4BXH - chains A and B; structure by X-ray diffraction, 2.24 A resolution.

[Chain A]
Name: C4 phosphoenolpyruvate carboxylase
Organism: Flaveria trinervia
Notes: EC 4.1.1.31
UniProt: P30694 (CAPPA_FLATR); residues 1-966 here = UniProt positions 1-966
Chain sequence (990 residues; row label = number of the first residue in the row; numbers below 1 keep their minus sign (Met-23 is residue -23)):
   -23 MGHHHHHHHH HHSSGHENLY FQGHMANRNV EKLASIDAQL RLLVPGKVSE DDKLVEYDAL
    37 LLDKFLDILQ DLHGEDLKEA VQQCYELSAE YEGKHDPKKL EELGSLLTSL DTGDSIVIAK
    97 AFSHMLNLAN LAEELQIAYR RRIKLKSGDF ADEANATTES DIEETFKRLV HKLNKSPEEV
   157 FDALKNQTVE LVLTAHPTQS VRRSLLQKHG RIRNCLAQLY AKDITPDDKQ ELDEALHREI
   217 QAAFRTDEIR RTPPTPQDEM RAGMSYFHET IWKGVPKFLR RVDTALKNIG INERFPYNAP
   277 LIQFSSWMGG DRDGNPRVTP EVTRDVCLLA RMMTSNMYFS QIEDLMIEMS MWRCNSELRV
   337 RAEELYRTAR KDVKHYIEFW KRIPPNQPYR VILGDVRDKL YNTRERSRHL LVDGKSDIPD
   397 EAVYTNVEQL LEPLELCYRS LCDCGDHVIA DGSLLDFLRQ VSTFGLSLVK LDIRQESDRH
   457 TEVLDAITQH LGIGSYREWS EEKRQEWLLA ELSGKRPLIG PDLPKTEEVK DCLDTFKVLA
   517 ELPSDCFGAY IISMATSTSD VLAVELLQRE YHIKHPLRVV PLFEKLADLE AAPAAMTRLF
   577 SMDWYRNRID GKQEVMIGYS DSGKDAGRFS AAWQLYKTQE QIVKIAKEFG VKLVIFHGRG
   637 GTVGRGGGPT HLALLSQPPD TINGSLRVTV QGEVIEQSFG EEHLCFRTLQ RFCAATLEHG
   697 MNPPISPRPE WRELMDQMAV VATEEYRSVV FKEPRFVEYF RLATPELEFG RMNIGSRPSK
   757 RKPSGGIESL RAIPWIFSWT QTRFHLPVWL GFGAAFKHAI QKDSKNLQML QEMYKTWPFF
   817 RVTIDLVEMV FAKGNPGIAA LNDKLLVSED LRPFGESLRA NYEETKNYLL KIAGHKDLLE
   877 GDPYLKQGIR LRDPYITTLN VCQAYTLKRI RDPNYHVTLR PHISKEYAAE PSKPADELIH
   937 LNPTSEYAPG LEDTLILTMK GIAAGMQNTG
Not modelled in the structure: -23 to 7, 226, 750-752, 757-760, 924-945
Differences from the reference sequence: expression tag (-23 to 0)
Swiss-Prot annotation at these positions:
  - active site: His172, Lys600, Arg641
  - binding site (D-glucose 6-phosphate): Trp283, Arg450, Asp597, Arg635, Thr665, Arg753, Arg767 to Ile769
  - binding site (L-aspartate): Arg641, Gln673, Lys829, Arg888, Asn964
  - modified residue: Ser11 (Phosphoserine)
  - mutagenesis: Arg450 (R450G: Loss of catalytic activity), Lys600 (K600R/T: Decreased bicarbonate-binding and lower catalytic activity), Arg767 (R767G: Loss of catalytic activity), Ser774 (S774A: Alteration of C4-specific kinetics, but no effect on L-malate tolerance), Lys829 (K829G: Decreased substrate binding and lower catalytic activity)

[Chain B]
Name: C4 phosphoenolpyruvate carboxylase
Organism: Flaveria trinervia
Notes: EC 4.1.1.31
UniProt: P30694 (CAPPA_FLATR); residues 1-966 here = UniProt positions 1-966
Chain sequence (990 residues; row label = number of the first residue in the row; numbers below 1 keep their minus sign (Met-23 is residue -23)):
   -23 MGHHHHHHHH HHSSGHENLY FQGHMANRNV EKLASIDAQL RLLVPGKVSE DDKLVEYDAL
    37 LLDKFLDILQ DLHGEDLKEA VQQCYELSAE YEGKHDPKKL EELGSLLTSL DTGDSIVIAK
    97 AFSHMLNLAN LAEELQIAYR RRIKLKSGDF ADEANATTES DIEETFKRLV HKLNKSPEEV
   157 FDALKNQTVE LVLTAHPTQS VRRSLLQKHG RIRNCLAQLY AKDITPDDKQ ELDEALHREI
   217 QAAFRTDEIR RTPPTPQDEM RAGMSYFHET IWKGVPKFLR RVDTALKNIG INERFPYNAP
   277 LIQFSSWMGG DRDGNPRVTP EVTRDVCLLA RMMTSNMYFS QIEDLMIEMS MWRCNSELRV
   337 RAEELYRTAR KDVKHYIEFW KRIPPNQPYR VILGDVRDKL YNTRERSRHL LVDGKSDIPD
   397 EAVYTNVEQL LEPLELCYRS LCDCGDHVIA DGSLLDFLRQ VSTFGLSLVK LDIRQESDRH
   457 TEVLDAITQH LGIGSYREWS EEKRQEWLLA ELSGKRPLIG PDLPKTEEVK DCLDTFKVLA
   517 ELPSDCFGAY IISMATSTSD VLAVELLQRE YHIKHPLRVV PLFEKLADLE AAPAAMTRLF
   577 SMDWYRNRID GKQEVMIGYS DSGKDAGRFS AAWQLYKTQE QIVKIAKEFG VKLVIFHGRG
   637 GTVGRGGGPT HLALLSQPPD TINGSLRVTV QGEVIEQSFG EEHLCFRTLQ RFCAATLEHG
   697 MNPPISPRPE WRELMDQMAV VATEEYRSVV FKEPRFVEYF RLATPELEFG RKNIGSRPSK
   757 RKPSGGIESL RAIPWIFSWT QTRFHLPVWL GFGAAFKHAI QKDSKNLQML QEMYKTWPFF
   817 RVTIDLVEMV FAKGNPGIAA LNDKLLVSED LRPFGESLRA NYEETKNYLL KIAGHKDLLE
   877 GDPYLKQGIR LRDPYITTLN VCQAYTLKRI RDPNYHVTLR PHISKEYAAE PSKPADELIH
   937 LNPTSEYAPG LEDTLILTMK GIAAGMQNTG
Not modelled in the structure: -23 to 7, 749-760, 924-943
Differences from the reference sequence: expression tag (-23 to 0); conflict Lys748 (Met in P30694)
Swiss-Prot annotation at these positions:
  - active site: His172, Lys600, Arg641
  - binding site (D-glucose 6-phosphate): Trp283, Arg450, Asp597, Arg635, Thr665, Arg753, Arg767 to Ile769
  - binding site (L-aspartate): Arg641, Gln673, Lys829, Arg888, Asn964
  - modified residue: Ser11 (Phosphoserine)
  - mutagenesis: Arg450 (R450G: Loss of catalytic activity), Lys600 (K600R/T: Decreased bicarbonate-binding and lower catalytic activity), Arg767 (R767G: Loss of catalytic activity), Ser774 (S774A: Alteration of C4-specific kinetics, but no effect on L-malate tolerance), Lys829 (K829G: Decreased substrate binding and lower catalytic activity)

[Interface between chain A and chain B]
Residue-residue contacts (20; chain A residue first):
  Lys23(A) - Lys120(B)
  Lys23(A) - Leu121(B)
  Ser25(A) - Lys120(B)  hydrogen bond
  Arg117(A) - Arg117(B)
  Lys120(A) - Lys23(B)
  Lys120(A) - Ser25(B)  hydrogen bond
  Lys120(A) - Tyr880(B)  hydrogen bond
  Leu121(A) - Lys23(B)
  Leu121(A) - Pro879(B)  hydrophobic
  Leu121(A) - Tyr880(B)
  His147(A) - Lys872(B)
  Asn150(A) - Lys872(B)  hydrogen bond
  Arg704(A) - Glu808(B)  salt bridge
  Glu808(A) - Arg704(B)  salt bridge
  Lys872(A) - His147(B)
  Lys872(A) - Asn150(B)  hydrogen bond
  Asp873(A) - His147(B)  salt bridge
  Pro879(A) - Leu121(B)  hydrophobic
  Tyr880(A) - Lys120(B)  hydrogen bond
  Tyr880(A) - Leu121(B)  hydrophobic
Also at the interface, not in a pair above, chain A (16 interface residues in all): Arg116, Lys148, Glu876
Also at the interface, not in a pair above, chain B (15 interface residues in all): Asp27, Arg116, Lys148

[Overview]
Chain A and chain B form an interface of 16 and 15 residues respectively, with 6 hydrogen bonds and 3 salt
bridges. Among the polar pairs are Arg704(A)-Glu808(B), Glu808(A)-Arg704(B) and Asp873(A)-His147(B).
Here chain A is C4 phosphoenolpyruvate carboxylase and chain B is C4 phosphoenolpyruvate carboxylase, both
from Flaveria trinervia. Entry 4BXH (Resolving the activation site of positive regulators in plant
phosphoenolpyruvate carboxylase) was determined by X-ray diffraction (same publication as 4BXC).
